PDB entry 7W8G | electron microscopy, 2.52 A resolution | chains 3 and G of the 12 polymer chains in the assembly

== Chain 3 ==
Molecule: DNA replication licensing factor MCM3
From: Saccharomyces cerevisiae S288C
Notes: EC 3.6.4.12
UniProt: P24279 (MCM3_YEAST); numbering as in UniProt (aligned over 1-971)
Chain sequence (971 residues; each row starts with the number of its first residue):
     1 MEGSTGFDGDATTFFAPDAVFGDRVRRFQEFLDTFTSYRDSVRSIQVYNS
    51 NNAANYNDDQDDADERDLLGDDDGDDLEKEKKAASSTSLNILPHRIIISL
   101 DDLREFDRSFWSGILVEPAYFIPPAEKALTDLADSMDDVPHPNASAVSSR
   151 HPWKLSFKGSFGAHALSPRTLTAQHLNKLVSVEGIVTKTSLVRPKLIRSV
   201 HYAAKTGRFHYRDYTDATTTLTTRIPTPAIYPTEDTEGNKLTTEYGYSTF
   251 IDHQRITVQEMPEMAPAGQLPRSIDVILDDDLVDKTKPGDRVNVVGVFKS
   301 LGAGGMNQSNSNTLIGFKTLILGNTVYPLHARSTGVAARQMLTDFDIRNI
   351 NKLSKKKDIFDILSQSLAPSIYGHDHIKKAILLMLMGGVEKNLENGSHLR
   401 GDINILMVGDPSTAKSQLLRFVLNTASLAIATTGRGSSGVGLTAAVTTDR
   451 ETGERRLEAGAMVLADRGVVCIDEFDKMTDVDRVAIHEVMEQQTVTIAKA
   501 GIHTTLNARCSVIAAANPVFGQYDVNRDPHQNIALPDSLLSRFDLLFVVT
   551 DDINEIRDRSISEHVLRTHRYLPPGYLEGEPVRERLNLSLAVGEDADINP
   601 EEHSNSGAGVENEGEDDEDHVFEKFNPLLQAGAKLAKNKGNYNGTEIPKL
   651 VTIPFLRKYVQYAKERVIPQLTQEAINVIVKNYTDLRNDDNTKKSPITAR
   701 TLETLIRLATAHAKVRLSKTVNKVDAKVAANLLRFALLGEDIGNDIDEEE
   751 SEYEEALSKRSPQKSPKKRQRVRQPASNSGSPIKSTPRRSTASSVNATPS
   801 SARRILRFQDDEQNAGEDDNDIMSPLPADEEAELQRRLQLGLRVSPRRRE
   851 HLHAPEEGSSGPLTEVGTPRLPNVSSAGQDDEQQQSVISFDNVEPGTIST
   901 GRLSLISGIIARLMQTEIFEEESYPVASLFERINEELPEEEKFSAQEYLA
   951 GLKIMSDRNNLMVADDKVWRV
Disordered / not traced: 1-16, 60-88, 141-149, 312, 594-639, 739-971
Ion coordination: Mg2+: Ser416 (together with ADP)
Ligand contacts:
  - ADP (adenosine-5'-diphosphate): Ser370, Ile371, Tyr372, His374, Pro411, Ser412, Thr413, Ala414, Lys415, Ser416, Gln417, Val565
  - ATP-gamma-S (AGS; phosphothiophosphoric acid-adenylate ester): Leu399, Glu491, Gln492, Ser538, Arg542, Ala699, Arg700, Glu703
Swiss-Prot annotation at these positions:
  - motif: Ser541 to Asp544 (Arginine finger)
  - binding site (ATP): Gly409 to Ser416
  - modified residue: Ser761 (Phosphoserine), Ser777 (Phosphoserine), Ser781 (Phosphoserine), Thr868 (Phosphothreonine)
  - mutagenesis: Lys415 (K415A: No effect on MCM2-7 complex helicase activity. Loss of MCM2-7 complex helicase activity; when associated with MCM5 A-422. Reduces MCM2-7 complex helicase activity ...)

== Chain G ==
Molecule: DNA replication licensing factor MCM7
From: Saccharomyces cerevisiae S288C
Notes: EC 3.6.4.12
UniProt: P38132 (MCM7_YEAST); numbering as in UniProt (aligned over 1-845)
Chain sequence (845 residues; numbered 1 to 845; the number before each row is that of its first residue):
     1 MSAALPSIQLPVDYNNLFNEITDFLVTFKQDTLSSDATRNENEDENLDAE
    51 NIEQHLLEKGPKYMAMLQKVANRELNSVIIDLDDILQYQNEKFLQGTQAD
   101 DLVSAIQQNANHFTELFCRAIDNNMPLPTKEIDYKDDVLDVILNQRRLRN
   151 ERMLSDRTNEIRSENLMDTTMDPPSSMNDALREVVEDETELFPPNLTRRY
   201 FLYFKPLSQNCARRYRKKAISSKPLSVRQIKGDFLGQLITVRGIITRVSD
   251 VKPAVEVIAYTCDQCGYEVFQEVNSRTFTPLSECTSEECSQNQTKGQLFM
   301 STRASKFSAFQECKIQELSQQVPVGHIPRSLNIHVNGTLVRSLSPGDIVD
   351 VTGIFLPAPYTGFKALKAGLLTETYLEAQFVRQHKKKFASFSLTSDVEER
   401 VMELITSGDVYNRLAKSIAPEIYGNLDVKKALLLLLVGGVDKRVGDGMKI
   451 RGDINVCLMGDPGVAKSQLLKAICKISPRGVYTTGKGSSGVGLTAAVMKD
   501 PVTDEMILEGGALVLADNGICCIDEFDKMDESDRTAIHEVMEQQTISISK
   551 AGINTTLNARTSILAAANPLYGRYNPRLSPLDNINLPAALLSRFDILFLM
   601 LDIPSRDDDEKLAEHVTYVHMHNKQPDLDFTPVEPSKMREYIAYAKTKRP
   651 VMSEAVNDYVVQAYIRLRQDSKREMDSKFSFGQATPRTLLGIIRLSQALA
   701 KLRLADMVDIDDVEEALRLVRVSKESLYQETNKSKEDESPTTKIFTIIKK
   751 MLQETGKNTLSYENIVKTVRLRGFTMLQLSNCIQEYSYLNVWHLINEGNT
   801 LKFVDDGTMDTDQEDSLVSTPKLAPQTTASANVSAQDSDIDLQDA
Disordered / not traced: 1, 32-58, 170-172, 731-845
Disulfides: Cys474-Cys522
Ion coordination: Zn2+: Cys262, Cys265, Cys284, Cys289; Mg2+: Ser467 (together with ATP-gamma-S)
Ligand contacts:
  - ATP-gamma-S (AGS; phosphothiophosphoric acid-adenylate ester), molecule 1: Glu421, Ile422, Tyr423, Asn425, Asp461, Pro462, Gly463, Val464, Ala465, Lys466, Ser467, Gln468, Glu525, Asn568, Leu612, Val616
  - ATP-gamma-S (AGS), molecule 2: Ile450, Glu542, Ala589, Arg593, Pro686, Arg687, Leu690
Swiss-Prot annotation at these positions:
  - motif: Ser592 to Asp595 (Arginine finger)
  - binding site (ATP): Tyr423, Gly463, Ala465, Lys466, Ser467, Asn568, Arg593, Arg687
  - modified residue: Thr811 (Phosphothreonine), Ser819 (Phosphoserine), Ser838 (Phosphoserine)
  - mutagenesis: Lys466 (K466A: Loss of MCM2-7 complex helicase activity)

== Chain 3 / chain G interface ==
Pairs across the interface (7; chain 3 residue first):
  Pro17(3) - Pro6(G)
  Pro17(3) - Ser7(G)
  Asp18(3) - Pro6(G)
  Asp18(3) - Ser7(G)  hydrogen bond (side chain-backbone)
  Ala19(3) - Ser7(G)  hydrogen bond (backbone-backbone)
  Ala19(3) - Ile8(G)
  Ala19(3) - Gln9(G)
Other interface residues (no listed pair), chain 3 (4 interface residues in all): Val20

== Summary ==
The chain 3/chain G interface involves 4 residues from each chain; the contacts include 2 hydrogen bonds.
Among the polar pairs are Asp18(3)-Ser7(G) and Ala19(3)-Ser7(G). Ligands of chain 3: ADP and ATP-gamma-S.
Chain G binds ATP-gamma-S.
Chain 3 is DNA replication licensing factor MCM3 and chain G is DNA replication licensing factor MCM7, both
from Saccharomyces cerevisiae S288C; the structure, Cryo-EM structure of MCM double hexamer, was determined by
electron microscopy together with 7V3U and 7V3V from the same study.
